PDB entry 7UCF | X-ray diffraction, 4.00 A resolution | chains B and G of the 6 polymer chains in the assembly

[Chain B]
Protein: Envelope glycoprotein gp41
Organism: Human immunodeficiency virus 1
UniProtKB: Q2N0S6 (Q2N0S6_9HIV1); residues 512-664 here correspond to UniProt positions 509-661 (UniProt number = residue number - 3)
Amino-acid sequence (153 residues; numbered 512 to 664; the number before each row is that of its first residue):
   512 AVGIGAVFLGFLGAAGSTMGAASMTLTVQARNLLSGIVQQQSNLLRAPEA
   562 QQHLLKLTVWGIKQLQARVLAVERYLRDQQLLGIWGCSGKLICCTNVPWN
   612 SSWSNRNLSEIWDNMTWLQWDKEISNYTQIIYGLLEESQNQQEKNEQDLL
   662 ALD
Unresolved in the structure: 512-517, 559-568
Construct notes: conflict Pro559 (Ile556 in Q2N0S6), Cys605 (Thr602 in Q2N0S6)
Disulfides: Cys598-Cys604
Covalently attached groups: glycan linked to Asn611; N-acetylglucosamine (NAG) linked to Asn625

[Chain G]
Protein: Envelope glycoprotein gp120
Organism: Human immunodeficiency virus 1
UniProtKB: Q2N0S6 (Q2N0S6_9HIV1); the construct lacks a stretch of the UniProt sequence and is renumbered around it, so the offset changes along the chain: 30-139 = UniProt 29-138; 148-185 = UniProt 139-176; 187-309 = UniProt 186-308; 312-321 = UniProt 309-318; 2 more segments
Amino-acid sequence (501 residues; each row starts with the number of its first residue; note: 12 numbers in that range are skipped by the numbering (no residue carries them; nothing is unmodelled there); a row labelled like 185A-185I holds insertion residues (185A, then the next letters in order)):
     6 MDAMKRGLCCVLLLCGAVFVSPAGAGENLWVTVYYGVPVWKDAETTLFCA
    56 SDAKAYETEKHNVWATHACVPTDPNPQEIHLENVTEEFNMWKNNMVEQMH
   106 TDIISLWDQSLKPCVKLTPLCVTLQCTNVTNNIT
   148 DDMRGELKNCSFNMTTELRDKKQKVYSLFYRLDVVQIN
185A-185I ENQGNRSNN
   187 SNKEYRLINCNTSAITQACPKVSFEPIPIHYCAPAGFAILKCKDKKFNGT
   237 GPCPSVSTVQCTHGIKPVVSTQLLLNGSLAEEEVMIRSENITNNAKNILV
   287 QFNTPVQINCTRPNNNTRKSIRI
   312 GPGQAFYATG
  321A D
   322 IIGDIRQAHCNVSKATWNETLGKVVKQLRKHFGNNTIIRFANSSGGDLEV
   372 TTHSFNCGGEFFYCNTSGLFNSTWISN
   400 TSVQGSNSTGSNDSITLPCRIKQIINMWQRIGQAMYAPPIQGVIRCVSNI
   450 TGLILTRDGGSTNSTTETFRPGGGDMRDNWRSELYKYKVVKIEPLGVAPT
   500 RCKRRVVGR
Unresolved in the structure: 6-31, 148-151, 185A-185I, 400-409, 508
Construct notes: initiating methionine (6); expression tag (7-29); conflict Gly31 (Ala30 in Q2N0S6), Asn332 (Thr330 in Q2N0S6), Cys501 (Ala498 in Q2N0S6)
Disulfides: Cys54-Cys74, Cys119-Cys205, Cys126-Cys196, Cys131-Cys157, Cys218-Cys247, Cys228-Cys239, Cys296-Cys331, Cys378-Cys445, Cys385-Cys418
Covalently attached groups: glycan linked to Asn88, Asn276, Asn332; N-acetylglucosamine (NAG) linked to Asn133, Asn156, Asn160, Asn197, Asn234, Asn262, Asn295, Asn301, Asn355, Asn363, Asn386, Asn392, Asn448
Residues lining bound ligands: alpha-L-fucopyranose (FUC): Ser158, Lys171, Val172, Tyr173

[Interface between chain B and chain G]
Residue-residue contacts - 105 pairs, chain B then chain G:
  Gly521(B) - Ile84(G)
  Phe522(B) - Ile84(G)
  Phe522(B) - Leu86(G)
  Leu523(B) - Pro43(G)  hydrophobic
  Leu523(B) - Trp45(G)  hydrophobic
  Leu523(B) - Leu86(G)
  Gly524(B) - Leu86(G)
  Gly524(B) - Glu87(G)  hydrogen bond (backbone-backbone)
  Ala526(B) - Pro43(G)  hydrophobic
  Ala526(B) - Trp45(G)  hydrophobic
  Ala526(B) - Val89(G)
  Gly527(B) - Glu87(G)
  Gly527(B) - Asn88(G)
  Gly527(B) - Val89(G)
  Ala533(B) - Pro43(G)  hydrophobic
  Ser534(B) - Tyr39(G)
  Leu537(B) - Tyr40(G)
  Leu537(B) - Gly41(G)
  Gln540(B) - Gly41(G)
  Asn543(B) - Ala221(G)
  Leu544(B) - Tyr40(G)
  Leu544(B) - Ala221(G)
  Leu544(B) - Ile491(G)  hydrophobic
  Leu545(B) - Ala221(G)
  Arg557(B) - His72(G)
  Arg557(B) - Ala73(G)
  Ala558(B) - His72(G)  hydrogen bond (backbone-side chain)
  Trp571(B) - Phe53(G)
  Trp571(B) - Cys54(G)  hydrophobic
  Trp571(B) - Trp69(G)  hydrogen bond (side chain-backbone)
  Trp571(B) - Ala70(G)
  Trp571(B) - Thr71(G)  hydrogen bond
  Trp571(B) - Cys74(G)
  Lys574(B) - Thr51(G)
  Lys574(B) - Leu52(G)
  Lys574(B) - Phe53(G)
  Lys574(B) - Gln103(G)  hydrogen bond
  Lys574(B) - Asp107(G)  salt bridge
  Gln575(B) - Phe53(G)
  Gln575(B) - Val75(G)
  Gln577(B) - Thr51(G)  hydrogen bond
  Ala578(B) - Pro220(G)
  Leu581(B) - Thr50(G)
  Ala582(B) - Ala221(G)
  Arg585(B) - Gly222(G)  hydrogen bond (side chain-backbone)
  Arg585(B) - Phe223(G)
  Arg585(B) - Lys490(G)
  Arg585(B) - Ile491(G)  hydrogen bond (side chain-backbone)
  Tyr586(B) - Tyr40(G)
  Asp589(B) - Pro493(G)
  Leu592(B) - Leu494(G)  hydrophobic
  Leu593(B) - Tyr40(G)  hydrophobic
  Trp596(B) - Arg503(G)
  Cys598(B) - Arg503(G)
  Leu602(B) - Tyr40(G)  hydrogen bond (backbone-backbone)
  Ile603(B) - Val38(G)
  Ile603(B) - Tyr39(G)  hydrophobic
  Cys604(B) - Thr37(G)
  Cys604(B) - Val38(G)  hydrogen bond (backbone-backbone)
  Cys604(B) - Arg503(G)
  Cys605(B) - Thr37(G)
  Cys605(B) - Cys501(G)  disulfide
  Cys605(B) - Lys502(G)
  Cys605(B) - Arg503(G)  hydrogen bond (backbone-side chain)
  Thr606(B) - Trp35(G)
  Thr606(B) - Val36(G)  hydrogen bond (side chain-backbone)
  Thr606(B) - Thr37(G)
  Thr606(B) - Cys501(G)
  Thr606(B) - Lys502(G)
  Thr606(B) - Arg503(G)
  Asn607(B) - Trp35(G)
  Asn607(B) - Arg503(G)
  Val608(B) - Trp35(G)
  Val608(B) - Val36(G)  hydrogen bond (backbone-backbone)
  Pro609(B) - Leu34(G)
  Pro609(B) - Val36(G)
  Trp610(B) - Leu34(G)  hydrogen bond (backbone-backbone)
  Trp610(B) - Val36(G)  hydrophobic
  Trp610(B) - Val496(G)  hydrophobic
  Trp610(B) - Pro498(G)  hydrophobic
  Trp614(B) - Val36(G)  hydrophobic
  Leu619(B) - Leu34(G)  hydrophobic
  Leu619(B) - Pro498(G)
  Ile622(B) - Pro498(G)  hydrophobic
  Trp623(B) - Tyr39(G)
  Trp623(B) - Ala497(G)  hydrophobic
  Trp623(B) - Pro498(G)  hydrogen bond (side chain-backbone)
  Trp628(B) - Val42(G)  hydrophobic
  Trp628(B) - Pro43(G)
  Trp628(B) - Val44(G)  hydrophobic
  Trp628(B) - Gly495(G)
  Trp628(B) - Val496(G)
  Leu629(B) - Pro43(G)
  Leu629(B) - Val44(G)  hydrophobic
  Trp631(B) - Val496(G)  hydrogen bond (side chain-backbone)
  Trp631(B) - Ala497(G)
  Trp631(B) - Pro498(G)
  Asp632(B) - Val44(G)
  Asp632(B) - Lys46(G)  salt bridge
  Ile635(B) - Val496(G)
  Gln650(B) - Val506(G)
  Glu654(B) - Arg503(G)  salt bridge
  Glu657(B) - Val506(G)
  Gln658(B) - Val506(G)
  Leu661(B) - Val506(G)
Other interface residues (no listed pair), chain B (66 interface residues in all): Leu520, Ala525, Ser528, Met530, Thr536, Ser546, Gln551, Ser553, Asn554, Thr569, Val570, Gln590, Ile642, Asn651
Other interface residues (no listed pair), chain G (55 interface residues in all): Pro76, His85, Ser110, Thr244, Glu492, Thr499, Arg500
Cross-chain cystine bridges: Cys605(B)-Cys501(G)

[Summary]
The interface between chain B and chain G involves 66 residues on one side and 55 on the other, with 1
disulfide bond, 16 hydrogen bonds and 3 salt bridges. Polar contacts include Lys574(B)-Asp107(G),
Asp632(B)-Lys46(G) and Glu654(B)-Arg503(G). Ligands of chain G: alpha-L-fucopyranose.
Here chain B is Envelope glycoprotein gp41 and chain G is Envelope glycoprotein gp120, both from Human
immunodeficiency virus 1. Entry 7UCF (Structure of the BG505 SOSIP.664 trimer in complex with neutralizing
antibody Fab fragments 10-1074 and BG24) was determined by X-ray diffraction (same publication as 7UCE and
7UCG).
